5A59 - chain A; structure by X-ray diffraction, 2.50 A resolution.

# Chain A
Protein: Endo-alpha-N-acetylgalactosaminidase
From: Streptococcus pneumoniae
UniProt: Q2MGH6 (GH101_STRPN); residues 317-1426 here = UniProt positions 317-1426
Sequence (1117 residues; row label = number of the first residue in the row):
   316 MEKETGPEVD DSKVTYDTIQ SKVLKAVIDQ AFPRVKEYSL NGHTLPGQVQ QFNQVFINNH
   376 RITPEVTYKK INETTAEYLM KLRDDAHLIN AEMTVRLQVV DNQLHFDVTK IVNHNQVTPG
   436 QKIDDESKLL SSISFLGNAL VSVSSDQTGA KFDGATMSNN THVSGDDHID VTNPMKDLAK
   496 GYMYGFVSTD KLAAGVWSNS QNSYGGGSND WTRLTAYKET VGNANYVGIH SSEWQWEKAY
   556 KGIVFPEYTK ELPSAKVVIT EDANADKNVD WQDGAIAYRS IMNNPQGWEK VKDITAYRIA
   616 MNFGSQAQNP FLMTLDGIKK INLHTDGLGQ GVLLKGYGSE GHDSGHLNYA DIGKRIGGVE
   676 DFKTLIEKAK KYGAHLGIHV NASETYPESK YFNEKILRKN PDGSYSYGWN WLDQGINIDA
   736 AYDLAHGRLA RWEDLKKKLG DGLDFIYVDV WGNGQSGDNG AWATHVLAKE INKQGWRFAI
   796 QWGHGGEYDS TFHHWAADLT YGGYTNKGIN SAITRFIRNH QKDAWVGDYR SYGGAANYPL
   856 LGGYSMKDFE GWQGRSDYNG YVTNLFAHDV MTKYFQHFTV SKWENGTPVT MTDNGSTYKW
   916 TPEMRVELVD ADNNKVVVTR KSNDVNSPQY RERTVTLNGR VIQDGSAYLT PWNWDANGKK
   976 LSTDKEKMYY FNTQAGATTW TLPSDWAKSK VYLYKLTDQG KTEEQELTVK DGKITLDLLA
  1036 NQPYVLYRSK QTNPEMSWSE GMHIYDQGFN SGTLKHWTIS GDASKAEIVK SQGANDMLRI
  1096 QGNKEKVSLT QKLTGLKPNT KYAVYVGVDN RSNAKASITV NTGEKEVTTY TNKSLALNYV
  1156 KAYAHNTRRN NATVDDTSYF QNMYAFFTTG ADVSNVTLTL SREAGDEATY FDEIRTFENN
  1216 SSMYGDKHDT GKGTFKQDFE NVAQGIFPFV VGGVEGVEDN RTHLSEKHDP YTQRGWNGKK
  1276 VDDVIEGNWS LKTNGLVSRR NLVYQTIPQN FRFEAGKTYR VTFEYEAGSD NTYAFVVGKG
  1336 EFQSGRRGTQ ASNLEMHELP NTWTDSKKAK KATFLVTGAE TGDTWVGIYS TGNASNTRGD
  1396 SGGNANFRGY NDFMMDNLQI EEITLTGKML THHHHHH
Not modelled in the structure: 1340-1344, 1427-1432
Sequence notes: expression tag (316, 1427-1432); engineered mutation Q796 (Glu in Q2MGH6); conflict D461 (Asn in Q2MGH6), N1165 (Asp in Q2MGH6), E1202 (Gln in Q2MGH6), D1264 (Asn in Q2MGH6)
Ion coordination: Ca2+ site 1: D577, N579, D581, N583, D588; Mn2+: E703, D728, H1258; Ca2+ site 2: G1063, N1090, D1091, D1207; Ca2+ site 3: D1233, E1235, E1281, W1284, D1411
Swiss-Prot annotation at these positions:
  - active site: D764 (Nucleophile)
  - binding site (Ca(2+)): D577, N579, D581, N583, D588, D1233, E1235, E1281, W1284, D1411
  - binding site (substrate): D658
Reported in the primary citation:
  - catalytic residues: D764
  - conformationally variable residues (loop rearrangement): W724, W726
  - binding site for 2-acetamido-2-deoxy-alpha-D-galactopyranose: D764

# Overview
D577, N579, D581, N583 and D588 coordinate Ca2+ site 1. E703, D728 and H1258 coordinate Mn2+. Curated
annotation (UniProt) lists active-site residue D764, 10 Ca2+-binding residues and substrate-binding residue
D658. From the paper: the catalytic residue D764; a binding site for
2-acetamido-2-deoxy-alpha-D-galactopyranose at D764.
Chain A is Endo-alpha-N-acetylgalactosaminidase (Streptococcus pneumoniae); the structure, The structure of
GH101 E796Q mutant from Streptococcus pneumoniae TIGR4 in complex with T-antigen, was determined by X-ray
diffraction (same publication as 5A55, 5A56, 5A57, 5A58 and 5A5A).
